8CE4 - chains B and G of the 10 polymer chains in the assembly; structure by electron microscopy, 2.70 A resolution.

[Chain B]
Molecule: Neuronal acetylcholine receptor subunit alpha-7
Source organism: Homo sapiens
UniProt: P36544 (ACHA7_HUMAN); the construct has insertions or renumbered stretches relative to UniProt, so the offset changes along the chain: 1-324 = UniProt 24-347; 328-375 = UniProt 455-502
Amino-acid sequence (388 residues; numbered 1 to 388; the number before each row is that of its first residue):
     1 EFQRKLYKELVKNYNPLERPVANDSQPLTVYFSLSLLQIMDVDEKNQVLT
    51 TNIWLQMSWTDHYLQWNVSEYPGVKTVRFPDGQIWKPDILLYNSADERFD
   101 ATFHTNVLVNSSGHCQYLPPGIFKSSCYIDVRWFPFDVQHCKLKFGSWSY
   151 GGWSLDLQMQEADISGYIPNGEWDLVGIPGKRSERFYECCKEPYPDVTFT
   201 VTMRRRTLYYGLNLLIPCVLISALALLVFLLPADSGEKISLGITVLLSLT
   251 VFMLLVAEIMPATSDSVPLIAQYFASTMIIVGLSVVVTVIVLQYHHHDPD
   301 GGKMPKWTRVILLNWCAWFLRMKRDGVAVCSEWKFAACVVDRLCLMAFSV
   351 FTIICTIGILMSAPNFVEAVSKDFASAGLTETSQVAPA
Disordered / not traced: 208-388
Construct notes: linker (325-327); expression tag (376-388)
Disulfides: Cys127-Cys141
Glycans and other covalent adducts: N-acetylglucosamine (NAG) linked to Asn23, Asn67, Asn110
Curated features (UniProtKB/Swiss-Prot):
  - region: Glu237 to Thr244 (Essential for TMEM35A/NACHO-mediated proper subunit assembly and trafficking to cell membrane)
  - binding site (Ca(2+)): Arg19, Val21, Ser149, Tyr187
  - glycosylation (N-linked (GlcNAc...) asparagine): Asn23, Asn67, Asn110
From the paper describing this entry:
  - post-translational modification sites: Asn23
  - mutagenesis - E9Q/K12Q/N13A: abolished expression

[Chain G]
Molecule: Nanobody E3
Source organism: Vicugna pacos
Notes: antibody fragment or engineered binder
Amino-acid sequence (149 residues; numbered 1 to 149; the number before each row is that of its first residue):
     1 AVQLQASGGGLVQAGDSLRLSCAASGGTFSHYAVGWFRQAPGKEREFVAA
    51 ISWSGRSTSFANSVKGRFTISRDSAKNTAYLQMNNLKPEDTAVYCCAPAR
   101 FGTGSAARDEYDDCGQGTQVTVSSAAAEQKLISEEDLNGAAHHHHHHGS
Disordered / not traced: 123-149
Disulfides: Cys22-Cys96, Cys95-Cys114
From the paper describing this entry:
  - binding site for N-acetylglucosamine: Arg56
  - mutagenesis - R56A, R108Q, E110Q: unchanged binding to Neuronal acetylcholine receptor subunit alpha-7 (chain B)
  - mutagenesis - C95S/C114V, R108Q, E110Q: unchanged signaling with Neuronal acetylcholine receptor subunit alpha-7 (chain B)
  - mutagenesis - R108Q, E110Q: unchanged signaling (PAM activity)
  - mutagenesis - R56A: decreased signaling in response to ACh-gated currents
  - mutagenesis - C95S/C114V: unchanged signaling in response to potentiating effect

[How chain B and chain G interact]
Residue-residue contacts (19; chain B residue first):
  Glu9(B) - Tyr32(G)  hydrogen bond
  Glu9(B) - Arg100(G)
  Leu10(B) - Arg100(G)
  Lys12(B) - Arg100(G)
  Lys12(B) - Asp112(G)  salt bridge
  Asn13(B) - Arg100(G)  hydrogen bond (side chain-backbone)
  Asn13(B) - Glu110(G)  hydrogen bond (side chain-backbone)
  Ala22(B) - Trp53(G)
  Ala22(B) - Arg56(G)
  Asn23(B) - Arg56(G)  hydrogen bond
  His62(B) - Trp53(G)
  His62(B) - Phe101(G)
  Tyr63(B) - Arg100(G)  hydrogen bond (backbone-side chain)
  Tyr63(B) - Phe101(G)  hydrophobic
  Gln65(B) - His31(G)
  Gln65(B) - Arg100(G)  hydrogen bond (backbone-side chain)
  Gln65(B) - Phe101(G)
  Glu70(B) - Gly26(G)
  Glu70(B) - Gly27(G)
Other interface residues (no listed pair), chain B (11 interface residues in all): Leu64
Other interface residues (no listed pair), chain G (12 interface residues in all): Ala99, Asp109

[In short]
Chain B and chain G form an interface of 11 and 12 residues respectively, with 6 hydrogen bonds and 1 salt
bridge. Polar pairs include Lys12(B)-Asp112(G), Glu9(B)-Tyr32(G) and Asn13(B)-Arg100(G). The paper reports a
binding site for N-acetylglucosamine at Arg56(G); E9Q/K12Q/N13A of chain B abolish expression; 5 substitutions
were tested in all.
Here chain B is Neuronal acetylcholine receptor subunit alpha-7 (Homo sapiens) and chain G is Nanobody E3
(Vicugna pacos). Entry 8CE4 (Human alpha7 nicotinic receptor in complex with the E3 nanobody) was determined
by electron microscopy, deposited together with 8C9X, 8CAU, 8CI1 and 8CI2.
